PDB entry 8J1B | electron microscopy, 3.72 A resolution | chains A and B of the 4 polymer chains in the assembly

[Chain A (and B)]
Protein: Transient receptor potential cation channel subfamily V member 4
From: Mus musculus
Notes: chain B of this document is another copy of the same molecule, construct and numbering; everything in this record applies to it too
UniProtKB: Q9EPK8 (TRPV4_MOUSE); residue numbers follow UniProt; this construct covers 137-801
Chain sequence (700 residues; row label = number of the first residue in the row):
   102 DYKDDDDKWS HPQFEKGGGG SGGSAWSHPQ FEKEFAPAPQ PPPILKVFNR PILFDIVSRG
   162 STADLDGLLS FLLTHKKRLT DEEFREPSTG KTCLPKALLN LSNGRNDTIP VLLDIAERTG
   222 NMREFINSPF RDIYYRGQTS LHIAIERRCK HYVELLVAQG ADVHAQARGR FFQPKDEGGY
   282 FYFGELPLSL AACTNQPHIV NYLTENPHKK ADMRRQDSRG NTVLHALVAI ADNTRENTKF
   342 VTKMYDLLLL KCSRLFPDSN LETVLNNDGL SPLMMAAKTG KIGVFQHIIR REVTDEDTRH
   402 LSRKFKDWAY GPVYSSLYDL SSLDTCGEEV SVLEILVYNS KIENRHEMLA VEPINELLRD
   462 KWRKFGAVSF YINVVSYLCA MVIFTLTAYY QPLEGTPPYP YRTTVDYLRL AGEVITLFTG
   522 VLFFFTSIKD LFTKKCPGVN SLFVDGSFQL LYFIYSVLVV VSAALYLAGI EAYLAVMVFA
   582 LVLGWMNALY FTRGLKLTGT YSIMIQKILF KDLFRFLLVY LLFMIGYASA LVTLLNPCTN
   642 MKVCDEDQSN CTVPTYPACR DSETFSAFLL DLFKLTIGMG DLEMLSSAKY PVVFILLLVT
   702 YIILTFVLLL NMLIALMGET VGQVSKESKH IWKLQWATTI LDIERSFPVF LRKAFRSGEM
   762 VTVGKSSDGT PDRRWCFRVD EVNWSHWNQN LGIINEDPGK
Unresolved in the structure: 102-147, 532-548, 639-648, 689-695, 766-773, 787-801
Construct notes: expression tag (102-136)
UniProt features mapped onto this chain:
  - motif: Gly679 to Asp682 (Selectivity filter)
  - binding site (ATP): Lys192, Lys197, Asn201, Tyr236 to Gln239, Arg248
  - binding site (a 1,2-diacyl-sn-glycero-3-phospho-(1D-myo-inositol-4,5-bisphosphate)): Arg249 to Lys251, Asn296 to His299, Lys344
  - binding site (Ca(2+)): Asp682
  - modified residue: Tyr253 (Phosphotyrosine)
  - glycosylation: Asn651 (N-linked (GlcNAc...) asparagine)
  - mutagenesis: Pro142 to Pro143 (Strongly reduced interaction with PACSIN3), Tyr253 (Y253F: Results are conflicting as to whether hypotonicity-dependent channel activity is abolished), Tyr556 (Y556A: Reduces channel activation by 4-alpha-PDD and heat but not hypo-osmotic cell swelling; Y556F: No changes in channel activation by 4-alpha-PDD or heat), Ser557 (S557A: No changes in channel activity), Asn651 (N651Q: Loss of a probable N-glycosylation site. Increased expression at the cell membrane, leading to increased ion currents), Asp672 (D672A: Greatly reduces Ca(2+) permeation and channel rectification; when associated with A-682), Lys675 (K675A: No effect on channel pore properties), Met680 (M680A: Impairs Ca(2+) permeation), Asp682 (D682A: Greatly reduces Ca(2+) permeation and channel rectification; when associated with A-672)
Residues lining bound ligands:
  - R2R (ruthenium(6+) azanide pentaamino(oxido)ruthenium (1/4/2)): Met680, Gly681, Asp682, Leu683
  - gsk1016790a (XQ3; N-[(2S)-1-{4-[N-(2,4-dichlorobenzene-1-sulfonyl)-L-seryl]piperazin-1-yl}-4-methyl-1-oxopentan-2-yl]-1-benzothiophene-2-carboxamide): Ser470, Asn474, Val475, Ser477, Tyr478, Ala481, Thr520, Leu523, Phe524, Thr527, Phe549, Gln550, Tyr553, Asn588, Tyr591, Phe592, Asp743, Ile744, Ser747, Phe748
What the authors report for this chain:
  - conformationally variable residues: Met680

[Interface between chain A and chain B]
Pairs across the interface (54; chain A residue first):
  Trp409(A) with Tyr235(B); Phe272(B), hydrophobic; Tyr281(B), hydrophobic
  Ala410(A) with Arg248(B)
  Tyr411(A) with Gln239(B), hydrogen bond; Glu247(B), hydrogen bond; Phe272(B), hydrophobic; Phe273(B); Phe282(B), hydrophobic; Phe284(B), hydrophobic
  Gly412(A) with Glu247(B), hydrogen bond (backbone-side chain)
  Pro413(A) with Phe282(B), hydrophobic
  Thr486(A) with Ile626(B)
  Ala489(A) with Ser630(B)
  Tyr490(A) with Ile626(B), hydrophobic; Ala629(B), hydrophobic; Ser630(B)
  Leu494(A) with Ala659(B), hydrophobic
  Glu495(A) with Cys660(B)
  Gly496(A) with Asn637(B)
  Glu572(A) with Pro638(B)
  Ala573(A) with Thr634(B); Leu635(B); Pro638(B)
  Leu575(A) with Thr634(B), hydrogen bond (backbone-side chain)
  Ala576(A) with Leu635(B), hydrophobic; Leu698(B)
  Val579(A) with Gly627(B); Ser630(B)
  Phe580(A) with Leu698(B), hydrophobic
  Val583(A) with Tyr702(B), hydrophobic
  Trp586(A) with Leu623(B), hydrophobic
  Met587(A) with Leu705(B), hydrophobic
  Thr593(A) with Arg616(B)
  Tyr602(A) with Asn712(B); Ala716(B), hydrophobic; Glu720(B)
  Met605(A) with Asn712(B); Ala716(B), hydrophobic
  Lys675(A) with Ile704(B); Phe707(B)
  Leu676(A) with Met685(B), hydrophobic
  Gly679(A) with Phe707(B)
  Met680(A) with Met680(B), hydrophobic
  Asp682(A) with Leu683(B); Met685(B)
  Met718(A) with Ile715(B), hydrophobic
  Lys727(A) with Gly723(B); Gln724(B)
  Glu728(A) with Glu720(B)
  Asp781(A) with Tyr281(B)
  Trp785(A) with Asp333(B); Asn338(B)
  Ser786(A) with Arg249(B), hydrogen bond (backbone-side chain)
Other interface residues (no listed pair), chain A (41 interface residues in all): Val414, Gln492, Pro493, Val577, Leu590, Thr601, Ile606
Other interface residues (no listed pair), chain B (46 interface residues in all): Lys276, Cys294, Ile331, Glu337, Phe624, Val633, Ser667, Ile703

[In short]
Chain A and chain B form an interface of 41 and 46 residues respectively; the contacts include 5 hydrogen
bonds. Among the polar pairs are Tyr411(A)-Gln239(B), Tyr411(A)-Glu247(B) and Gly412(A)-Glu247(B). Bound to
chain A: gsk1016790a and compound R2R. From the paper: conformational variability at Met680(A).
Chain A and chain B are both Transient receptor potential cation channel subfamily V member 4 (Mus musculus);
the structure, GSK101 and Ruthenium Red bound state of mTRPV4, was determined by electron microscopy together
with 8JKM, 8J1D, 8J1F and 8J1H from the same study.
